4NKT - chain A; structure by X-ray diffraction, 1.90 A resolution.

[Chain A]
Name: Poly(A) RNA polymerase protein cid1
Source organism: Schizosaccharomyces pombe
Notes: EC 2.7.7.-
Reference sequence: O13833 (CID1_SCHPO); numbering as in UniProt (aligned over 40-377)
Sequence (341 residues; each row starts with the number of its first residue):
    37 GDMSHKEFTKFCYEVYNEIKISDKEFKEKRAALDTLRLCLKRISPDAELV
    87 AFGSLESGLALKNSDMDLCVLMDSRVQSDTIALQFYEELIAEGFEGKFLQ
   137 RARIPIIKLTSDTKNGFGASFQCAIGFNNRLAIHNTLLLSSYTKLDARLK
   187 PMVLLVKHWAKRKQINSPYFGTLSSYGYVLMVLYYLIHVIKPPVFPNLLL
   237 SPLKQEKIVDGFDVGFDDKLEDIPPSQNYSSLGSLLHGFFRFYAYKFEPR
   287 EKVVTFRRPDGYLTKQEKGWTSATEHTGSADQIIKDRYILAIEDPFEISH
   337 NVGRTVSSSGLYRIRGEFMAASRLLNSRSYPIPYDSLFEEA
Unresolved in the structure: 37, 109-115, 309-322
Differences from the reference sequence: expression tag (37-39); engineered mutation Ala160 (Asp in O13833)
Swiss-Prot annotation at these positions:
  - binding site (UTP): Ser90, Ala168, Asn171, Thr172, Lys193, Lys197, Ser211, Tyr212, His336
  - binding site (Mg(2+)): Asp101, Asp103
  - binding site (ATP): Arg340
What the authors report for this chain:
  - conformationally variable residues (order/disorder transition): Asp109 to Asp115, Ala309 to Asp322
  - mutagenesis - N165A: decreased catalytic activity on UTP or ATP
  - mutagenesis - N165D: decreased catalytic activity
  - mutagenesis - K144A: decreased binding to A15
  - mutagenesis - K144A: unchanged binding to 15-mer U stretch
  - mutagenesis - K144A: unchanged catalytic activity (PUP activity)
  - mutagenesis - K144A: decreased catalytic activity (PAP activity)

[Summary]
From UniProt: 9 UTP-binding residues, Mg2+-binding residues Asp101 and Asp103 and ATP-binding residue Arg340.
The paper reports that N165A reduces catalytic activity on UTP or ATP; conformational variability at Asp109
and Ala309; 3 substitutions were tested in all.
Chain A is Poly(A) RNA polymerase protein cid1 (Schizosaccharomyces pombe); the structure, Structure of Cid1
in complex with the UTP analog UMPNPP, was determined by X-ray diffraction, deposited together with 4NKU.
